Entry 7AB4 (X-ray diffraction, 3.34 A resolution); this record covers chains B and C of the 6 polymer chains in the assembly.

Chain B:
Protein: Couple_hipA domain-containing protein
Organism: Escherichia coli O127:H6 (strain E2348/69 / EPEC)
UniProt: B7UL97 (B7UL97_ECO27); residue numbers follow UniProt; this construct covers 2-103
Amino-acid sequence (102 residues; row label = number of the first residue in the row):
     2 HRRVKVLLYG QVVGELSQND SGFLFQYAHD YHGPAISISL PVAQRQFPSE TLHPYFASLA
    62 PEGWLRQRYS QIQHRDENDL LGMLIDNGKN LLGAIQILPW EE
Disordered / not traced: 102-103

Chain C:
Protein: HipA_C domain-containing protein
Organism: Escherichia coli O127:H6 (strain E2348/69 / EPEC)
UniProt: B7UL96 (B7UL96_ECO27); residues 2-335 here = UniProt positions 2-335
Amino-acid sequence (340 residues; row label = number of the first residue in the row):
     2 ANCRILLTPL NERDEQRGYS TQGLKRLSGT AKLNPRLGFT RTQFVQELPR QQKGMSIAGY
    62 QPKLQLVLDE GEFRVVDHQG NFILKPSPAD FPGLAENEHA TMTLMSRLGF DVPVHGLLSF
   122 APQSEEELEY AFVIRRYDRD NKGLPVHQEQ LDGAMQITDK YGKTGNDNEQ YVSYETLARF
   182 LVAHVNDNIA FKIDLFRRIV YAWLLGNNDM HLRNFGLVYS DGLTPALAPV YDFVSVAPYP
   242 EYFYSNYLAL PLLTREEGGR ELAPGFHSDY GEYIGQDFLL LGESMGLAPR LLEKLFQDIR
   302 KENAIVMETY EQSFMTQDHI QAVLQCYRHR LGLLHHHHHH
Disordered / not traced: 341
Sequence notes: engineered mutation Ala59 (Ser in B7UL96); expression tag (336-341)
Reported in the primary citation:
  - post-translational modification sites: Ser57
  - contacts within the chain: Ser57-Tyr162, Ser57-Asp210 (hydrogen bond)
  - catalytic residues: Asp210 (proposed by the authors, not directly observed)
  - mutagenesis - S57D: unchanged growth
  - mutagenesis - S57D: decreased growth with Couple_hipA domain-containing protein (chain B)
  - mutagenesis - S57A: abolished growth

Interface between chain B and chain C:
Residue-residue contacts - 50 pairs, chain B then chain C:
  Leu9(B) - His148(C)
  Tyr10(B) - Pro146(C)
  Tyr10(B) - His148(C)
  Ile37(B) - His148(C)  hydrogen bond (backbone-side chain)
  Ser38(B) - Glu150(C)  hydrogen bond
  Ile39(B) - Glu150(C)  hydrogen bond (backbone-side chain)
  Ile39(B) - Ala155(C)  hydrophobic
  Ile39(B) - Phe181(C)  hydrophobic
  Ile39(B) - His185(C)
  Ile39(B) - Leu218(C)  hydrophobic
  Ile39(B) - Tyr220(C)
  Ser40(B) - Gly154(C)
  Ser40(B) - Ala155(C)
  Pro55(B) - Gly154(C)
  Pro55(B) - Gln157(C)
  Tyr56(B) - His148(C)
  Tyr56(B) - Glu150(C)
  Ser59(B) - Asp153(C)
  Ser59(B) - Arg214(C)  hydrogen bond (backbone-side chain)
  Ala61(B) - Arg214(C)
  Glu63(B) - Arg214(C)  salt bridge
  Gly64(B) - Gly60(C)
  Trp65(B) - Gln47(C)
  Trp65(B) - Leu49(C)
  Trp65(B) - Gly60(C)  hydrogen bond (backbone-backbone)
  Trp65(B) - Gln62(C)
  Trp65(B) - Pro63(C)  hydrophobic
  Trp65(B) - Lys64(C)
  Leu66(B) - Lys64(C)
  Gln68(B) - Leu49(C)
  Gln68(B) - Pro50(C)  hydrogen bond (side chain-backbone)
  Gln68(B) - Gln52(C)  hydrogen bond
  Arg69(B) - Gln47(C)  hydrogen bond
  Arg69(B) - Leu49(C)
  Gln72(B) - Gln47(C)
  Gln72(B) - Leu49(C)
  Lys90(B) - His79(C)
  Lys90(B) - Gln80(C)
  Asn91(B) - Gln66(C)  hydrogen bond
  Asn91(B) - Asp78(C)
  Asn91(B) - His79(C)
  Asn91(B) - Gln80(C)  hydrogen bond (side chain-backbone)
  Leu92(B) - Gln80(C)
  Leu93(B) - Arg137(C)
  Leu93(B) - Gln149(C)
  Gly94(B) - Pro146(C)
  Gly94(B) - Val147(C)
  Gly94(B) - Gln149(C)
  Ala95(B) - His148(C)  hydrogen bond (backbone-side chain)
  Ile96(B) - His148(C)
Interface residues without a listed pair, chain C (31 interface residues in all): Phe45, Met56, Asp139, Ile158

In short:
Chain B and chain C form an interface of 24 and 31 residues respectively; the contacts include 11 hydrogen
bonds and 1 salt bridge. Polar contacts include Glu63(B)-Arg214(C), Ile37(B)-His148(C) and Ser38(B)-Glu150(C).
From the paper: the catalytic residue Asp210(C); S57D of chain C reduces growth with Couple_hipA
domain-containing protein (chain B).
Here chain B is Couple_hipA domain-containing protein and chain C is HipA_C domain-containing protein, both
from Escherichia coli O127:H6 (strain E2348/69 / EPEC). Entry 7AB4 (Crystal structure of the Escherichia coli
toxin-antitoxin system HipBST (HipT S59A)) was determined by X-ray diffraction together with 7AB3 and 7AB5
from the same study.
